7MW3 - chains C and A of the 9 polymer chains in the assembly; structure by electron microscopy, 3.15 A resolution.

Chain C (and A):
Protein: Spike glycoprotein
Organism: Severe acute respiratory syndrome coronavirus 2
Notes: chain A of this document is another copy of the same molecule, construct and numbering; everything in this record applies to it too
UniProt: P0DTC2 (SPIKE_SARS2); residue numbers follow UniProt; this construct covers 1-1208
Sequence (1288 residues; row label = number of the first residue in the row):
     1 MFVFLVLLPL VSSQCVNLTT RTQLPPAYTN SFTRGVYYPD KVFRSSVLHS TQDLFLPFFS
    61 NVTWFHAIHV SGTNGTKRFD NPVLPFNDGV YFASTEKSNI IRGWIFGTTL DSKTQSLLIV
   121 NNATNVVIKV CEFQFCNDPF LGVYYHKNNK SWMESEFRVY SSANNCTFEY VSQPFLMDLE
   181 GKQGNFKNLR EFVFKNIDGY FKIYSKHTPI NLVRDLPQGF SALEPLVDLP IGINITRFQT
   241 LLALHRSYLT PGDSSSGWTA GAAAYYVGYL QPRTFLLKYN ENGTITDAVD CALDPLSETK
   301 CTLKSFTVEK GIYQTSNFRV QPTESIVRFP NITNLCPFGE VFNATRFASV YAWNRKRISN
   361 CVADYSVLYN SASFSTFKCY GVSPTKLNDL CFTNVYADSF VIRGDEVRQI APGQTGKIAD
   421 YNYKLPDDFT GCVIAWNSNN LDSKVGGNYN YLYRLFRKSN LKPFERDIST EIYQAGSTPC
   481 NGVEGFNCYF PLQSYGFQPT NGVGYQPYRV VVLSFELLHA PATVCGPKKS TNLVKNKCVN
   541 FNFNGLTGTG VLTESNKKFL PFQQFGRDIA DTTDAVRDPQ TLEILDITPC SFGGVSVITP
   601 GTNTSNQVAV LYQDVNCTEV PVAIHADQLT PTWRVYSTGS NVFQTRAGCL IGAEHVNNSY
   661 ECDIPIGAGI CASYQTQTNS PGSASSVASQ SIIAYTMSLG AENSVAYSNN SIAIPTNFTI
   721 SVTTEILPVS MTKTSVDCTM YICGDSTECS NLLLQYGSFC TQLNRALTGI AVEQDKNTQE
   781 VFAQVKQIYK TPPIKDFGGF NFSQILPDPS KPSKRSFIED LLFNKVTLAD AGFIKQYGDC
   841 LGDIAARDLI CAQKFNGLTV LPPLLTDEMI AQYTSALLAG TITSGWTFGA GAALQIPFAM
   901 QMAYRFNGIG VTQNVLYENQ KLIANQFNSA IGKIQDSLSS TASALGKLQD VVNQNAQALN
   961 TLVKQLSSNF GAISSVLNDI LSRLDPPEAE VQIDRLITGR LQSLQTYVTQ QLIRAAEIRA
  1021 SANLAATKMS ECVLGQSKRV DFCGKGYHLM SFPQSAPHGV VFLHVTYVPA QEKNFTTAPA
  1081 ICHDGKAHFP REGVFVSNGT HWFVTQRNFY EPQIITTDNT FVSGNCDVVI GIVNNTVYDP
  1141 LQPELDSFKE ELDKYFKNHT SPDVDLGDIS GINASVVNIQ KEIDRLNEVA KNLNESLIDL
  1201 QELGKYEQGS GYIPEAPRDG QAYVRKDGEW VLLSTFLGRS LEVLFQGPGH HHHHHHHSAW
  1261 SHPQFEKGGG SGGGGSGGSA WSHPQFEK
Not modelled in the structure: 1-26, 68-78, 96-97, 142-156, 177-186, 246-262, 621-640, 676-689, 828-853, 1146-1288
Differences from the reference sequence: conflict Gly682 (Arg in P0DTC2), Ser683 (Arg in P0DTC2), Ser685 (Arg in P0DTC2), Pro986 (Lys in P0DTC2), Pro987 (Val in P0DTC2); expression tag (1209-1288)
UniProt features mapped onto this chain:
  - region: Asn280 to Cys301 (Putative superantigen), Arg403 to Asp405 (Integrin-binding motif), Asn448 to Phe456 (Immunodominant HLA epitope recognized by the CD8+), Pro681, Ala684 (Putative superantigen), Ser816 to Tyr837 (Fusion peptide 1), Lys835 to Phe855 (Fusion peptide 2), Asp1163 to Glu1202 (Heptad repeat 2)
  - site: Arg815, Ser816 (Cleavage)
  - glycosylation: Asn17 (N-linked (GlcNAc...) (complex) asparagine), Asn61 (N-linked (GlcNAc...) (hybrid) asparagine), Asn74 (N-linked (GlcNAc...) (complex) asparagine), Asn122 (N-linked (GlcNAc...) (hybrid) asparagine), Asn149 (N-linked (GlcNAc...) (complex) asparagine), Asn165 (N-linked (GlcNAc...) (complex) asparagine), Asn234 (N-linked (GlcNAc...) (high mannose) asparagine), Asn282 (N-linked (GlcNAc...) (complex) asparagine), Thr323 (O-linked (GalNAc) threonine), Ser325 (O-linked (HexNAc...) serine), Asn331 (N-linked (GlcNAc...) (complex) asparagine), Asn343 (N-linked (GlcNAc...) (complex) asparagine), Asn603 (N-linked (GlcNAc...) (hybrid) asparagine), Asn616 (N-linked (GlcNAc...) (complex) asparagine), Asn657 (N-linked (GlcNAc...) (complex) asparagine), Thr676 (O-linked (GlcNAc...) threonine), Thr678 (O-linked (GlcNAc...) threonine), Asn709 (N-linked (GlcNAc...) (high mannose) asparagine), Asn717 (N-linked (GlcNAc...) (hybrid) asparagine), Asn801 (N-linked (GlcNAc...) (hybrid) asparagine) and 6 more in UniProt
  - natural variant: Leu5 (L5F: In strain: Iota/B.1.526), Ser13 (S13I: In strain: Epsilon/B.1.427/B.1.429), Leu18 (L18F: In strain: Beta/B.1.351, Gamma/P.1 and 1 more), Thr19 (T19I: In strain: Omicron/BQ.1.1, Omicron/XBB.1.5 and 1 more; T19R: In strain: Delta/B.1.617.2, Omicron/BA.2 and 4 more), Thr20 (T20N: In strain: Gamma/P.1), Leu24 to Ala27 (sequence variant, change not given here; In strain: Omicron/BA.2, Omicron/BA.2.12.1 and 6 more), Pro26 (P26S: In strain: Gamma/P.1), Gln52 (Q52H: In strain: Omicron/EG.5.1), Ala67 (A67V: In strain: Eta/B.1.525, Omicron/BA.1), His69 to Val70 (deletion: In strain: Alpha/B.1.1.7, Eta/B.1.525 and 5 more), Gly75 (G75V: In strain: Lambda/C.37), Thr76 (T76I: In strain: Lambda/C.37), 82 further natural variant entries in UniProt
  - mutagenesis: His69 to Val70 (Increased incorporation of cleaved spike into virions), Asn121 (N121Q: Partial loss of biliverdin affinity), Arg190 (R190K: Partial loss of biliverdin affinity), Asn234 (N234Q: Increased resistance to neutralizing antibodies), Asn331 (N331Q: Reduced viral infectivity), Asn343 (N343Q: Reduced viral infectivity), Leu452 (L452R: Increased resistance to neutralizing antibodies. Decreases HLA binding to NF9 epitope. Increased binding affinity to human ACE2), Tyr453 (Y453F: Decreased HLA binding to NF9 epitope. Increased binding affinity to human ACE2), Ala475 (A475V: Increased resistance to neutralizing antibodies), Val483 (V483A: Increased resistance to neutralizing antibodies), Glu484 (E484D: Increased replication in human TMEM106B overexpressing cells), Phe490 (F490L: Increased resistance to neutralizing antibodies and human covalescent sera neutralization), 12 further mutagenesis entries in UniProt
Disulfides: Cys131-Cys166, Cys291-Cys301, Cys336-Cys361, Cys379-Cys432, Cys391-Cys525, Cys480-Cys488, Cys538-Cys590, Cys617-Cys649, Cys662-Cys671, Cys738-Cys760, Cys743-Cys749, Cys1032-Cys1043, Cys1082-Cys1126
Glycans and other covalent adducts: N-acetylglucosamine (NAG) linked to Asn61, Asn125, Asn165, Asn234, Asn282, Asn331, Asn343, Asn603, Asn616, Asn657, Asn709, Asn717, Asn801, Asn1074, Asn1098, Asn1134

Chain C / chain A interface:
Contacting residue pairs (149):
  Tyr38(C) with Leu560(A); Phe562(A), hydrophobic
  Lys41(C) with Phe562(A); Gln563(A); Gln564(A), hydrogen bond (backbone-backbone)
  Val42(C) with Gln563(A); Phe565(A); Arg567(A)
  Phe43(C) with Lys557(A); Lys558(A); Phe559(A), hydrophobic; Gln563(A); Phe565(A), hydrogen bond (backbone-backbone); Gly566(A); Arg567(A), hydrogen bond (backbone-backbone)
  Arg44(C) with Arg567(A)
  Gly199(C) with Arg357(A)
  Tyr200(C) with Arg357(A); Asn394(A)
  Glu224(C) with Leu560(A)
  Pro225(C) with Phe562(A), hydrophobic
  Pro230(C) with Arg357(A)
  Asn282(C) with Lys558(A)
  Gly283(C) with Gln563(A)
  Asp737(C) with Asn317(A)
  Met740(C) with Arg319(A); Phe592(A), hydrophobic
  Asp745(C) with Thr549(A)
  Gln755(C) with Ser968(A); Asn969(A); Phe970(A), hydrogen bond (backbone-backbone); Gly971(A)
  Tyr756(C) with Gln965(A), hydrogen bond (backbone-side chain); Phe970(A)
  Gly757(C) with Gln965(A); Ser968(A)
  Ser758(C) with Gln965(A), hydrogen bond (backbone-side chain)
  Phe759(C) with Gln965(A); Ser1003(A); Thr1006(A)
  Gln762(C) with Thr961(A); Gln965(A); Thr1006(A)
  Arg765(C) with Gln957(A); Thr961(A)
  Lys786(C) with Lys1045(A)
  Gln787(C) with Ala701(A); Asn703(A)
  Ile788(C) with Leu699(A), hydrophobic; Gly700(A); Ala701(A), hydrogen bond (backbone-backbone); Glu702(A); Asn703(A), hydrogen bond (backbone-backbone)
  Tyr789(C) with Asn703(A); Val705(A), hydrophobic
  Lys790(C) with Glu702(A); Asn703(A), hydrogen bond (backbone-backbone)
  Pro792(C) with Val705(A); Tyr707(A), hydrophobic
  Asp796(C) with Tyr707(A), hydrogen bond (backbone-side chain); Asn709(A), hydrogen bond
  Phe797(C) with Tyr707(A)
  Lys854(C) with Phe592(A)
  Thr859(C) with Asp614(A), hydrogen bond
  Leu861(C) with Gln613(A)
  Pro862(C) with Ala647(A), hydrophobic
  Pro863(C) with Ala668(A), hydrogen bond (backbone-backbone)
  Leu864(C) with Pro665(A), hydrophobic; Gly667(A); Ala668(A); Gly669(A), hydrogen bond (backbone-backbone); Cys671(A), hydrophobic; Met697(A)
  Leu865(C) with Met697(A), hydrophobic
  Thr866(C) with Ala668(A); Gly669(A)
  Met869(C) with Gly669(A); Met697(A); Leu699(A), hydrophobic
  Gln872(C) with Leu699(A); Glu702(A), hydrogen bond
  Tyr873(C) with Leu699(A), hydrophobic
  Thr883(C) with Val705(A); Tyr707(A)
  Gly889(C) with Lys1045(A), hydrogen bond (backbone-side chain)
  Ala890(C) with Gly1046(A); Tyr1047(A), hydrophobic
  Ala892(C) with Glu1072(A)
  Ala893(C) with Val705(A), hydrophobic
  Leu894(C) with Ala713(A); Pro715(A); Glu1072(A)
  Gln895(C) with Val705(A); Ala706(A); Ser711(A); Ile712(A); Ala713(A), hydrogen bond (backbone-backbone)
  Ile896(C) with Tyr707(A); Ser711(A); Ile712(A), hydrophobic
  Pro897(C) with Tyr707(A), hydrophobic; Ser708(A); Asn709(A); Ser711(A)
  Phe898(C) with Tyr707(A), hydrogen bond (backbone-side chain)
  Met900(C) with Thr1077(A)
  Tyr904(C) with Val1094(A); Arg1107(A)
  Asn907(C) with Arg1107(A), hydrogen bond
  Gln913(C) with Pro1090(A); Arg1107(A)
  Asn914(C) with Phe1089(A); Phe1121(A); Ser1123(A), hydrogen bond
  Tyr917(C) with Pro1079(A), hydrophobic; Phe1089(A), hydrophobic; Val1129(A), hydrophobic
  Glu918(C) with Ser1123(A), hydrogen bond; Val1128(A)
  Asn960(C) with Ala570(A)
  Val963(C) with Ala570(A), hydrophobic
  Ser982(C) with Lys386(A); Leu390(A)
  Arg983(C) with Gly381(A), hydrogen bond (side chain-backbone); Val382(A); Ser383(A), hydrogen bond (backbone-backbone); Leu390(A); Thr430(A); Leu517(A)
  Leu984(C) with Gly381(A); Lys386(A)
  Asp985(C) with Ser383(A), hydrogen bond
  Gln1005(C) with Gln1002(A), hydrogen bond; Thr1006(A)
  Thr1009(C) with Thr1009(A)
  Leu1012(C) with Gln1010(A); Ile1013(A), hydrophobic
  Arg1019(C) with Glu1017(A)
  Thr1027(C) with Arg1039(A)
  Ser1030(C) with Val1040(A); Asp1041(A)
  Glu1031(C) with Arg1039(A), salt bridge; Val1040(A)
  Leu1034(C) with Asp1041(A)
  Gly1035(C) with Val1040(A)
  Arg1039(C) with Arg1039(A)
  Glu1111(C) with Ser1123(A), hydrogen bond
  Leu1141(C) with Leu1141(A), hydrophobic
  Leu1145(C) with Leu1145(A), hydrophobic
Also at the interface, not in a pair above, chain C (94 interface residues in all): Asp40, Ser46, Val47, Asp198, Gln784, Phe855, Asn856, Gly857, Leu858, Thr887, Gly891, Thr912, Gln920, Asn978, Leu981, Ile1013, Glu1144
Also at the interface, not in a pair above, chain A (97 interface residues in all): Thr393, Tyr396, Thr547, Ile569, Thr572, Pro589, Arg646, Ile666, Ile670, Ser704, Asn710, Gly999, Val1068, Asn1074, Ala1078, Gly1124, Ile1130

In short:
94 residues of chain C and 97 residues of chain A are in contact, with 26 hydrogen bonds and 1 salt bridge.
Among the polar pairs are Glu1031(C)-Arg1039(A), Tyr756(C)-Gln965(A) and Ser758(C)-Gln965(A).
Chain C and chain A are both Spike glycoprotein (Severe acute respiratory syndrome coronavirus 2); the
structure, Structure of the SARS-CoV-2 Spike trimer with two RBDs down in complex with the Fab fragment ...,
was determined by electron microscopy (same publication as 7MW2, 7MW4, 7MW5 and 7MW6).
